Entry 7TK0 (electron microscopy, 4.40 A resolution (low resolution: residue-level contacts below are approximate; hydrogen-bond / salt-bridge calls are withheld)); this record covers chains B and F of the 27 polymer chains in the assembly.

[Chain B]
Name: ATP synthase subunit alpha
Source organism: Saccharomyces cerevisiae
UniProtKB: P07251 (ATPA_YEAST); residues 1-510 here correspond to UniProt positions 36-545 (UniProt number = residue number + 35)
Chain sequence (510 residues; each row starts with the number of its first residue):
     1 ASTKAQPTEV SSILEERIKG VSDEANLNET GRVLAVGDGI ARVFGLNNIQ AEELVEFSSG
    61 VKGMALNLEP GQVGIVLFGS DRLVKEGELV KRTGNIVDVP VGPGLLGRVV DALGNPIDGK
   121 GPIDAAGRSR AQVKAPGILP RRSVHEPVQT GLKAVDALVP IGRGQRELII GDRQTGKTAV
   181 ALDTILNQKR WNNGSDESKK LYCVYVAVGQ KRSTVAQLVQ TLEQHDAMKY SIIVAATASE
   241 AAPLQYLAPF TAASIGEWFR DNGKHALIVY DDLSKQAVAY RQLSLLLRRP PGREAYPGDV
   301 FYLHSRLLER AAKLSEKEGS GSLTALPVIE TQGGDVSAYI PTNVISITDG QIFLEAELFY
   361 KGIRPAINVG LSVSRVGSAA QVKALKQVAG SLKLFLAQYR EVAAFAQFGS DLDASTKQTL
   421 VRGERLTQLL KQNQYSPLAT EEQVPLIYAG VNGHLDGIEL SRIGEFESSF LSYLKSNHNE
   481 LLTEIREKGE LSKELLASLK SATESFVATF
Unresolved in the structure: 1-2, 408-409, 510
UniProt features mapped onto this chain:
  - binding site (ATP): Gly-171 to Thr-178
  - site: Ser-372 (Required for activity)
  - modified residue (Phosphoserine): Ser-22, Ser-143

[Chain F]
Name: ATP synthase subunit beta
Source organism: Saccharomyces cerevisiae
Notes: EC 7.1.2.2
UniProtKB: P00830 (ATPB_YEAST); residues 1-478 here correspond to UniProt positions 34-511 (UniProt number = residue number + 33)
Chain sequence (478 residues; row label = number of the first residue in the row):
     1 ASAAQSTPIT GKVTAVIGAI VDVHFEQSEL PAILNALEIK TPQGKLVLEV AQHLGENTVR
    61 TIAMDGTEGL VRGEKVLDTG GPISVPVGRE TLGRIINVIG EPIDERGPIK SKLRKPIHAD
   121 PPSFAEQSTS AEILETGIKV VDLLAPYARG GKIGLFGGAG VGKTVFIQEL INNIAKAHGG
   181 FSVFTGVGER TREGNDLYRE MKETGVINLE GESKVALVFG QMNEPPGARA RVALTGLTIA
   241 EYFRDEEGQD VLLFIDNIFR FTQAGSEVSA LLGRIPSAVG YQPTLATDMG LLQERITTTK
   301 KGSVTSVQAV YVPADDLTDP APATTFAHLD ATTVLSRGIS ELGIYPAVDP LDSKSRLLDA
   361 AVVGQEHYDV ASKVQETLQT YKSLQDIIAI LGMDELSEQD KLTVERARKI QRFLSQPFAV
   421 AEVFTGIPGK LVRLKDTVAS FKAVLEGKYD NIPEHAFYMV GGIEDVVAKA EKLAAEAN
Unresolved in the structure: 1-6, 476-478
UniProt features mapped onto this chain:
  - binding site (ATP): Gly-157 to Thr-164
  - modified residue: Thr-79 (Phosphothreonine), Thr-204 (Phosphothreonine), Ser-340 (Phosphoserine)

[How chain B and chain F interact]
Contacting residue pairs (13; chain B residue first):
  Ile-49(B) with Leu-70(F); Val-71(F)
  Gln-50(B) with Gly-69(F); Leu-70(F)
  Ala-51(B) with Glu-68(F); Gly-69(F); Leu-70(F)
  Leu-68(B) with Ala-15(F); Val-16(F); Ile-17(F)
  Glu-69(B) with Thr-14(F)
  Pro-70(B) with Thr-14(F)
  Ser-337(B) with Ala-314(F)
Also at the interface, not in a pair above, chain B (11 interface residues in all): Asn-47, Leu-66, Asn-67, Ser-346
Also at the interface, not in a pair above, chain F (11 interface residues in all): Arg-72, Gly-160

[Overview]
The chain B/chain F interface involves 11 residues from each chain. Curated annotation (UniProt) lists 8
ATP-binding residues on chain B; 8 ATP-binding residues on chain F.
Chain B is ATP synthase subunit alpha and chain F is ATP synthase subunit beta, both from Saccharomyces
cerevisiae; the structure, Yeast ATP synthase State 1catalytic(c) without exogenous ATP backbone model, was
determined by electron microscopy (same publication as 7TJS, 7TJT, 7TJU, 7TJV, 7TJW, 7TJX and 30 further
entries).
